Entry 1H13 (X-ray diffraction, 1.30 A resolution); this record covers chain A.

# Chain A
Protein: Endo-1,4-beta-xylanase
Organism: Pseudoalteromonas haloplanktis
Notes: EC 3.2.1.8
UniProt: Q8RJN8 (Q8RJN8); residues 1-405 here correspond to UniProt positions 22-426 (UniProt number = residue number + 21)
Amino-acid sequence (405 residues; each row starts with the number of its first residue):
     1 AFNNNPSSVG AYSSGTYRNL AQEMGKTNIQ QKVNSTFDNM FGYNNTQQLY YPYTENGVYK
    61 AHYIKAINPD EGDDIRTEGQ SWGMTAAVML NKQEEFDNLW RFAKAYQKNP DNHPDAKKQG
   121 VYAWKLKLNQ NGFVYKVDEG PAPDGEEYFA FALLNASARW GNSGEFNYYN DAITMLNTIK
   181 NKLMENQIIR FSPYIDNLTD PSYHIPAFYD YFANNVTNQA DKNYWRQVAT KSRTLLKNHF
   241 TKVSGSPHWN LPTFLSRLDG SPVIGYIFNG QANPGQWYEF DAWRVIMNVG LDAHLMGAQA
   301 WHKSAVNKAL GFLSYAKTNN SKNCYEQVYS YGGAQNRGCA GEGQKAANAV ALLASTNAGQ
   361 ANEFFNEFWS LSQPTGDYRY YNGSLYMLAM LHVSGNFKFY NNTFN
Disordered / not traced: 405
Disulfide bonds: Cys324-Cys339
Reported in the primary citation:
  - contacts within the chain: Asp144-Arg284 (hydrogen bond), Glu78-Asp144 (hydrogen bond)
  - conformationally variable residues (side-chain flip): Phe280, Tyr381
  - catalytic residues: Glu78 (citing earlier work)
  - catalytic residues: Asp144, Asp281 (proposed by the authors, not directly observed)
  - specificity-determining residues: Pro141 (proposed by the authors, not directly observed)
  - mutagenesis - D144N: decreased catalytic activity

# Overview
The paper reports catalytic residues Glu78, Asp144 and Asp281; D144N reduces catalytic activity.
Chain A is Endo-1,4-beta-xylanase (Pseudoalteromonas haloplanktis); the structure, Structure of a cold-adapted
family 8 xylanase, was determined by X-ray diffraction (same publication as 1H12 and 1H14).
